Entry 6O7E (electron microscopy, 3.20 A resolution); this record covers chains E and G of the 8 polymer chains in the assembly.

== Chain E ==
Name: Csm4
Organism: Thermococcus onnurineus (strain NA1)
UniProtKB: B6YWC1 (B6YWC1_THEON); residue numbers follow UniProt; this construct covers 1-289
Chain sequence (289 residues; each row starts with the number of its first residue):
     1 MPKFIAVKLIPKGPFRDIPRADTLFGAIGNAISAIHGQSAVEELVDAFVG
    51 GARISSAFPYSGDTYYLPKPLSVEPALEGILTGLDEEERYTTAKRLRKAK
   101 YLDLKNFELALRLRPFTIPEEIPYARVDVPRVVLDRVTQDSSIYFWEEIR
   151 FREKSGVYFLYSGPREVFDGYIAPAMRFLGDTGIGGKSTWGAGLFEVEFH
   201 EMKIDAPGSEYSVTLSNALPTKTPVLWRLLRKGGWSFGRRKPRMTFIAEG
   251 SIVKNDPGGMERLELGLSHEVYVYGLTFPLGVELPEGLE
Disordered / not traced: 1, 288-289

== Chain G ==
Molecule: 38-nt RNA strand
Sequence (38 nucleotides; numbered -8 to 29; the number before each row is that of its first residue; numbers below 1 keep their minus sign (G-8 is residue -8)):
    -8 GUGGAAAGGCGGGCAGAGGCGGUUUGCGUAUUGGGCGC
Disordered / not traced: 19-29

== Chain E / chain G interface ==
Contacting residue pairs (61):
  Arg16(E) - G-5(G)  salt bridge to the phosphate
  Thr23(E) - U-7(G)  hydrogen bond to the phosphate
  Thr23(E) - G-6(G)  phosphate contact
  Phe25(E) - G-8(G)  phosphate contact
  Gly26(E) - G-8(G)  phosphate contact
  Gly26(E) - U-7(G)  phosphate contact
  Ala27(E) - U-7(G)  base contact
  Gly29(E) - G-8(G)  sugar contact
  Asn30(E) - G-8(G)  sugar contact
  Asn30(E) - U-7(G)  hydrogen bond to the phosphate
  Ser33(E) - G-8(G)  base contact
  Gln38(E) - G-8(G)  base contact
  Val41(E) - G-8(G)  base contact
  Glu42(E) - G-8(G)  base contact
  Pro130(E) - G0(G)  base contact
  Arg131(E) - G0(G)  phosphate contact
  Val132(E) - A-2(G)  hydrogen bond to the sugar
  Val132(E) - G-1(G)  sugar contact
  Val132(E) - G0(G)  sugar contact
  Val133(E) - A-2(G)  base contact
  Leu134(E) - G-1(G)  hydrogen bond to the phosphate
  Leu134(E) - C1(G)  sugar contact
  Arg136(E) - G-1(G)  salt bridge to the phosphate
  Gln139(E) - G-1(G)  hydrogen bond to the base
  Gln139(E) - C1(G)  sugar contact
  Gln139(E) - G2(G)  sugar contact
  Ser141(E) - G0(G)  hydrogen bond to the base
  Ser141(E) - C1(G)  base contact
  Ile143(E) - G0(G)  base contact
  Tyr144(E) - A-2(G)  stacking on the base
  Leu179(E) - U-7(G)  base contact
  Thr182(E) - U-7(G)  base contact
  Gly183(E) - U-7(G)  hydrogen bond to the base
  Ile184(E) - U-7(G)  base contact
  Gly185(E) - U-7(G)  hydrogen bond to the base
  Gly185(E) - G-5(G)  phosphate contact
  Gly186(E) - G-5(G)  hydrogen bond to the phosphate
  Gly186(E) - A-4(G)  phosphate contact
  Lys187(E) - A-4(G)  phosphate contact
  Lys187(E) - A-3(G)  salt bridge to the phosphate
  Lys187(E) - A-2(G)  base contact
  Ser188(E) - A-4(G)  phosphate contact
  Thr189(E) - A-3(G)  phosphate contact
  Trp190(E) - A-2(G)  base contact
  Lys232(E) - G-6(G)  salt bridge to the phosphate
  Gly233(E) - G-6(G)  base contact
  Gly234(E) - G-6(G)  phosphate contact
  Trp235(E) - U-7(G)  sugar contact
  Trp235(E) - G-6(G)  hydrogen bond to the phosphate
  Trp235(E) - G-5(G)  stacking on the base
  Ser236(E) - G-8(G)  sugar contact
  Ser236(E) - U-7(G)  hydrogen bond to the phosphate
  Phe237(E) - G-8(G)  sugar contact
  Gly238(E) - G-5(G)  base contact
  Lys241(E) - U-7(G)  salt bridge to the phosphate
  Lys241(E) - G-6(G)  salt bridge to the phosphate
  Arg243(E) - G-6(G)  hydrogen bond to the base
  His269(E) - G-8(G)  stacking on the base
  Glu270(E) - G-8(G)  hydrogen bond to the base
  Val271(E) - U-7(G)  phosphate contact
  Tyr272(E) - G-8(G)  hydrogen bond to the phosphate
Other interface residues (no listed pair), chain E (47 interface residues in all): Trp146, Arg240, Val273

== Overview ==
47 residues of chain E and 11 residues of chain G are in contact; the contacts include 14 hydrogen bonds, 6
salt bridges and 3 aromatic stacking contacts. Among the polar pairs are Gln139(E)-G-1(G), Ser141(E)-G0(G) and
Gly183(E)-U-7(G).
Here chain E is Csm4 (Thermococcus onnurineus (strain NA1)) and chain G is a 38-nt RNA strand. Entry 6O7E
(Cryo-EM structure of Csm-crRNA-target RNA ternary complex in complex with AMPPNP in type III-A CRISPR-Cas
system) was determined by electron microscopy, deposited together with 6O73, 6O74, 6O75, 6O78, 6O79, 6O7B and
3 further entries.
